Entry 8JSX (electron microscopy, 3.16 A resolution); this record covers chain A.

Chain A:
Molecule: Synaptic vesicular amine transporter
From: Homo sapiens
UniProtKB: Q05940 (VMAT2_HUMAN); residue numbers follow UniProt; this construct covers 18-474
Sequence (457 residues; numbered 18 to 474; the number before each row is that of its first residue):
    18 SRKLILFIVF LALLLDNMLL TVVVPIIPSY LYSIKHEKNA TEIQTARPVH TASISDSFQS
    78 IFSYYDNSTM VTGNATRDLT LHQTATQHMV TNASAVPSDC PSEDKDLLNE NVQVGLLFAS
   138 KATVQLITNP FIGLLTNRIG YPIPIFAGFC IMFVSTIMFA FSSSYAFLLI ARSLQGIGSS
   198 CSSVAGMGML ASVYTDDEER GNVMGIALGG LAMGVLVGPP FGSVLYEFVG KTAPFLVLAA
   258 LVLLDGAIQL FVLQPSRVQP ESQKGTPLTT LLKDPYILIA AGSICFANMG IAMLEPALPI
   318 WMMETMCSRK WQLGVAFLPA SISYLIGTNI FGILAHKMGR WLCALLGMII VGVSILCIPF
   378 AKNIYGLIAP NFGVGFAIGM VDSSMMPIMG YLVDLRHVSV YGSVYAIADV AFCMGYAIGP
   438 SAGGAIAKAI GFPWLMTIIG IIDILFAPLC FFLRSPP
Not modelled in the structure: 49-127
Small-molecule neighbours: Noradrenaline (E5E): Val-232, Asn-305, Ile-308, Phe-334, Ala-337, Ser-338, Tyr-341, Ile-395, Asp-399, Phe-429, Tyr-433
UniProt features mapped onto this chain:
  - binding site (serotonin): Leu-228, Val-232, Asn-305, Ile-308, Glu-312, Phe-334, Tyr-341, Asp-399, Tyr-433
  - glycosylation (N-linked (GlcNAc...) asparagine): Asn-84, Asn-91
  - natural variant: Pro-387 (P387L: In PKDYS2)
  - mutagenesis: Asp-33 (D33A: Abolishes dopamine uptake; D33N: Abolishes dopamine uptake. Abolishes serotonin uptake), Asn-34 (N34A: Abolishes binding to reserpine. Reduces binding to dihydrotetrabenazine. Reduces serotonin uptake; N34D: Abolishes binding to dihydrotetrabenazine. Reduces serotonin uptake ...), Leu-37 (L37A: Abolishes binding to dihydrotetrabenazine; L37F: Reduces sensitivity to tetrabenazine. Reduces fluorescent false neurotransmitter FFN206 uptake. Abolishes binding to dihydrotetrabenazine ...), Thr-38 (T38A: Abolishes binding to dihydrotetrabenazine. Abolishes dopamine uptake), Val-41 (V41A: Abolishes binding to dihydrotetrabenazine. Reduces dopamine uptake), Pro-45 (P45A: Abolishes dopamine uptake), Glu-127 (E127A: Reduces serotonin uptake), Phe-135 (F135A: Abolishes binding to dihydrotetrabenazine. Reduces sensitivity to tetrabenazine. Abolishes FFN206 uptake. Abolishes binding to dihydrotetrabenazine. Abolishes serotonin uptake), Lys-138 (K138A: Reduces dopamine uptake. Abolishes binding to dihydrotetrabenazine. Abolishes serotonin uptake), Arg-189 (R189A: Abolishes binding to dihydrotetrabenazine. Abolishes serotonin uptake; R189K: Abolishes binding to dihydrotetrabenazine. Abolishes binding to tetrabenazine. Abolishes serotonin uptake ...), Ser-196 (S196A: Reduces dopamine uptake), Met-204 (M204A: Reduces dopamine uptake), 27 further mutagenesis entries in UniProt

Overview:
Chain A binds Noradrenaline. From UniProt: 9 serotonin-binding residues and 39 mutagenesis sites.
Chain A is Synaptic vesicular amine transporter (Homo sapiens); the structure, VMAT2 complex with
noradrenaline in lumen-facing state, was determined by electron microscopy (same publication as 8JT5, 8JTB,
8XO9, 8XOA and 8XOB).
